PDB entry 9C7Y | electron microscopy, 3.24 A resolution | chains D and E of the 5 polymer chains in the assembly

Chain D (and E):
Molecule: Phosphoprotein
Organism: Human respiratory syncytial virus A2
Notes: chain E of this document is another copy of the same molecule, construct and numbering; everything in this record applies to it too
Reference sequence: P03421 (PHOSP_HRSVA); numbering as in UniProt (aligned over 1-241)
Amino-acid sequence (256 residues; row label = number of the first residue in the row):
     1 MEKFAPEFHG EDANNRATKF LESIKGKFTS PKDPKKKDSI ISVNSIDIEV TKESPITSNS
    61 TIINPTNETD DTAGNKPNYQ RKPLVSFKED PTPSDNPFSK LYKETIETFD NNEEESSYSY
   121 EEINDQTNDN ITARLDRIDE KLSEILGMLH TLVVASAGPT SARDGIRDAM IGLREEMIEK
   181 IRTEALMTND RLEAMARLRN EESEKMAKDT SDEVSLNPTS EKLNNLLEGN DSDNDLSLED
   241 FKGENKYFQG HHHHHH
Unresolved in the structure: 1-129, 185-256 (chain E: 1-130, 200-256)
Differences from the reference sequence: expression tag (242-256)
Swiss-Prot annotation at these positions:
  - region: Met1 to Ser30 (Binding to monomeric RNA-free nucleoprotein), Ser39 to Thr57 (Important for viral particle assembly), Arg81 to Phe87 (Binding to host phosphatase PP1), Asp90 to Asp110 (Binding to protein M2-1), Leu216 to Ser232 (Binding to RNA-directed RNA polymerase L), Ser232 to Phe241 (Binding to the N-RNA complex)
  - site: Thr108 (Interaction with protein M2-1)
  - modified residue: Thr108 (Phosphothreonine), Ser116 (Phosphoserine), Ser117 (Phosphoserine), Ser119 (Phosphoserine), Ser232 (Phosphoserine), Ser237 (Phosphoserine)
  - mutagenesis: Phe87 (F87A: Almost complete loss of viral transcription. Complete loss of interaction with host phosphatase PP1), Phe98 (F98A: Complete loss of interaction with protein M2-1. Almost complete loss of viral transcription and loss of localization of protein M2-1 in inclusion bodies), Leu101 (L101A: Complete loss of interaction with protein M2-1. Almost complete loss of viral transcription and loss of localization of protein M2-1 in inclusion bodies), Tyr102 (Y102A: Complete loss of interaction with protein M2-1. Almost complete loss of viral transcription and loss of localization of protein M2-1 in inclusion bodies), Thr105 (T105A/D: Complete loss of interaction with protein M2-1. Almost complete loss of viral transcription and loss of localization of protein M2-1 in inclusion bodies), Ile106 (I106A: Complete loss of interaction with protein M2-1. Almost complete loss of viral transcription and loss of localization of protein M2-1 in inclusion bodies), Thr108 (T108D: Loss of interaction with protein M2-1 and loss of localization of protein M2-1 in inclusion bodies), Phe109 (F109A: Complete loss of interaction with protein M2-1. Almost complete loss of viral transcription and loss of localization of protein M2-1 in inclusion bodies), Ser116 to Ser119 (60% loss of transcription inhibition by M2-2), Gly172 (G172S: Almost complete loss of interaction with the nucleoprotein), Glu176 (E176G: Complete loss of interaction with the nucleoprotein), Asp233 (D233A: Complete loss of interaction with the N-RNA complex; when associated with A-239), 4 further mutagenesis entries in UniProt

Chain D / chain E interface:
Pairs across the interface (36; chain D residue first):
  Ile131(D) with Ile131(E), hydrophobic
  Leu135(D) with Arg134(E); Ile138(E), hydrophobic
  Asp136(D) with Arg134(E), salt bridge
  Ile138(D) with Ile138(E), hydrophobic
  Asp139(D) with Lys141(E), salt bridge
  Leu142(D) with Ile138(E), hydrophobic; Lys141(E); Leu142(E), hydrophobic; Ile145(E), hydrophobic
  Glu144(D) with Lys180(E), salt bridge
  Ile145(D) with Ile145(E), hydrophobic
  Leu146(D) with Ile145(E), hydrophobic
  Leu149(D) with Ile145(E), hydrophobic; Met148(E), hydrophobic; Leu149(E), hydrophobic
  His150(D) with Glu176(E)
  Thr151(D) with Met177(E)
  Leu152(D) with Leu152(E)
  Val153(D) with Met148(E); Leu152(E), hydrophobic
  Val154(D) with Leu173(E); Met177(E), hydrophobic
  Ser156(D) with Leu152(E); Ser156(E)
  Pro159(D) with Arg167(E)
  Gly165(D) with Arg174(E)
  Ile166(D) with Arg174(E)
  Ala169(D) with Ile178(E), hydrophobic
  Met170(D) with Ile178(E), hydrophobic
  Leu173(D) with Ile178(E); Arg182(E)
  Met177(D) with Arg182(E); Leu186(E), hydrophobic
  Lys180(D) with Leu186(E)
  Ile181(D) with Asn189(E)
Also at the interface, not in a pair above, chain D (30 interface residues in all): Thr132, Gly147, Met148, Gly158, Glu176
Also at the interface, not in a pair above, chain E (25 interface residues in all): Leu135, Glu144, Thr151, Ile166, Ile181

In short:
The interface between chain D and chain E involves 30 residues on one side and 25 on the other; the contacts
include 3 salt bridges. Among the polar pairs are Asp136(D)-Arg134(E), Asp139(D)-Lys141(E) and
Glu144(D)-Lys180(E). Curated annotation (UniProt) lists 19 mutagenesis sites on chain D.
Both chains are Phosphoprotein (Human respiratory syncytial virus A2). Entry 9C7Y (Structure Of Respiratory
Syncytial Virus Polymerase in complex with JNJ-2729) was determined by electron microscopy.
